Entry 4O3R (X-ray diffraction, 1.62 A resolution); this record covers chains A and T of the 3 polymer chains in the assembly.

== Chain A ==
Protein: DNA polymerase eta
Source organism: Homo sapiens
Notes: EC 2.7.7.7
UniProtKB: Q9Y253 (POLH_HUMAN); residue numbers follow UniProt; this construct covers 1-432
Chain sequence (435 residues; numbered -2 to 432; the number before each row is that of its first residue; numbers below 1 keep their minus sign (Gly-2 is residue -2)):
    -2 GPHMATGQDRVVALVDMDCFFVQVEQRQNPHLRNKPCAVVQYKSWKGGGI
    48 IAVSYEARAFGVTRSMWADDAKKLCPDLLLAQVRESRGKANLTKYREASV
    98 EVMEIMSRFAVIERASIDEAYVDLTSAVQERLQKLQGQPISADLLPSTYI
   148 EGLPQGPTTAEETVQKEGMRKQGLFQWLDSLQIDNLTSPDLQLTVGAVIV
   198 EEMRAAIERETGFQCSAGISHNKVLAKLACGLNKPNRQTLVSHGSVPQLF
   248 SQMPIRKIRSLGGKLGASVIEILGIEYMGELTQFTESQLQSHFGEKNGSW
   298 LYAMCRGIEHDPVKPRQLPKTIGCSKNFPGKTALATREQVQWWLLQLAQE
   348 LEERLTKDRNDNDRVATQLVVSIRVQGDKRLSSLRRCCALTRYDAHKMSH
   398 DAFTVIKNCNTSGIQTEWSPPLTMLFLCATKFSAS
Unresolved in the structure: 155-159
Sequence notes: expression tag (-2 to 0)
Metal / ion sites: Mg2+ site 1: Asp13, Met14, Asp115 (together with 0KX); Mg2+ site 2: Asp115 (together with 0KX) (shared with 1 residue of chain P)
Small-molecule neighbours: 0KX (2'-deoxy-5'-O-[(R)-hydroxy{[(R)-hydroxy(phosphonooxy)phosphoryl]amino}phosphoryl]cytidine): Asp13, Met14, Asp15, Cys16, Phe17, Phe18, Ile48, Ala49, Tyr52, Arg55, Arg61, Ile114, Asp115, Lys231
UniProt features mapped onto this chain:
  - binding site (Mg(2+)): Asp13, Met14, Asp115, Glu116
  - binding site (Mn(2+)): Asp13, Met14, Asp115, Glu116
  - binding site (a 2'-deoxyribonucleoside 5'-triphosphate): Arg61
What the authors report for this chain:
  - binding site for 0KX: Arg61
  - binding site for the 12-nt DNA strand (chain T): Gln38
  - specificity-determining residues: Arg61 (proposed by the authors, not directly observed)

== Chain T ==
Molecule: 12-nt DNA strand
Sequence (12 nucleotides; numbered 1 to 12; the number before each row is that of its first residue):
     1 CATGGTGACGCT
Modified positions: 8OG (8-oxo-2'-deoxy-guanosine-5'-monophosphate) at position 5
Small-molecule neighbours: 0KX (2'-deoxy-5'-O-[(R)-hydroxy{[(R)-hydroxy(phosphonooxy)phosphoryl]amino}phosphoryl]cytidine): DT3, DG4, 8OG_5

== Interface between chain A and chain T ==
Contacting residue pairs - 43 pairs, chain A then chain T:
  Gln38(A) - DG4(T)  hydrogen bond to the base
  Tyr39(A) - DG4(T)  phosphate contact
  Tyr39(A) - 8OG_5(T)  hydrogen bond to the phosphate
  Trp42(A) - DA2(T)  stacking on the base
  Gly46(A) - DT3(T)  base contact
  Ile47(A) - DT3(T)  hydrogen bond to the base
  Ile48(A) - DT3(T)  base contact
  Ile48(A) - DG4(T)  base contact
  Arg61(A) - DT3(T)  base contact
  Ser62(A) - DT3(T)  base contact
  Trp64(A) - DA2(T)  phosphate contact
  Trp64(A) - DT3(T)  hydrogen bond to the phosphate
  Lys86(A) - DT6(T)  salt bridge to the phosphate
  Ala87(A) - 8OG_5(T)  sugar contact
  Leu89(A) - 8OG_5(T)  phosphate contact
  Leu89(A) - DT6(T)  phosphate contact
  Arg93(A) - DT6(T)  salt bridge to the phosphate
  Arg93(A) - DG7(T)  salt bridge to the phosphate
  Lys293(A) - DG10(T)  phosphate contact
  Lys311(A) - DC9(T)  salt bridge to the phosphate
  Arg313(A) - DA8(T)  salt bridge to the phosphate
  Arg313(A) - DC9(T)  salt bridge to the phosphate
  Pro316(A) - DA8(T)  phosphate contact
  Lys317(A) - DA8(T)  hydrogen bond to the phosphate
  Lys317(A) - DC9(T)  salt bridge to the phosphate
  Thr318(A) - DG7(T)  sugar contact
  Thr318(A) - DA8(T)  hydrogen bond to the phosphate
  Ile319(A) - DG7(T)  phosphate contact
  Gly320(A) - DT6(T)  sugar contact
  Gly320(A) - DG7(T)  hydrogen bond to the phosphate
  Cys321(A) - DT6(T)  phosphate contact
  Ser322(A) - 8OG_5(T)  sugar contact
  Ser322(A) - DT6(T)  hydrogen bond to the phosphate
  Lys323(A) - 8OG_5(T)  salt bridge to the phosphate
  Asn324(A) - DG4(T)  phosphate contact
  Asn324(A) - 8OG_5(T)  hydrogen bond to the phosphate
  Pro326(A) - DC1(T)  phosphate contact
  Pro326(A) - DA2(T)  base contact
  Gly327(A) - DC1(T)  phosphate contact
  Gly327(A) - DA2(T)  hydrogen bond to the phosphate
  Thr329(A) - DA2(T)  base contact
  Arg351(A) - DT6(T)  salt bridge to the phosphate
  Arg351(A) - DG7(T)  salt bridge to the phosphate
Interface residues without a listed pair, chain A (33 interface residues in all): Glu110, Arg111, Lys328, Glu347
Interface residues without a listed pair, chain T (11 interface residues in all): DC11

== Overview ==
The interface between chain A and chain T involves 33 residues on one side and 11 on the other; the contacts
include 10 hydrogen bonds, 10 salt bridges and 1 aromatic stacking contact. Among the polar pairs are
Gln38(A)-DG4(T), Ile47(A)-DT3(T) and Tyr39(A)-8OG_5(T). From the paper: a binding site for 0KX at Arg61(A); a
binding site for the 12-nt DNA strand (chain T) at Gln38(A).
Here chain A is DNA polymerase eta (Homo sapiens) and chain T is a 12-nt DNA strand. Entry 4O3R (Crystal
structure of human polymerase eta extending an 8-oxog dna lesion: post insertion of 8-oxog-da pair) was
determined by X-ray diffraction (same publication as 4O3N, 4O3O, 4O3P, 4O3Q and 4O3S).
